6XQV - chain A; structure by X-ray diffraction, 2.05 A resolution.

# Chain A
Name: Probable peptidoglycan D, D-transpeptidase PenA
Source organism: Neisseria gonorrhoeae
Notes: EC 3.4.16.4
UniProtKB: P08149 (PBP2_NEIGO); the construct has insertions or renumbered stretches relative to UniProt, so the offset changes along the chain: 237-272 = UniProt 237-272; 286-295 = UniProt 273-282; 298-574 = UniProt 298-574
Sequence (327 residues; row label = number of the first residue in the row; note: 13 numbers in that range are skipped by the numbering (no residue carries them; nothing is unmodelled there)):
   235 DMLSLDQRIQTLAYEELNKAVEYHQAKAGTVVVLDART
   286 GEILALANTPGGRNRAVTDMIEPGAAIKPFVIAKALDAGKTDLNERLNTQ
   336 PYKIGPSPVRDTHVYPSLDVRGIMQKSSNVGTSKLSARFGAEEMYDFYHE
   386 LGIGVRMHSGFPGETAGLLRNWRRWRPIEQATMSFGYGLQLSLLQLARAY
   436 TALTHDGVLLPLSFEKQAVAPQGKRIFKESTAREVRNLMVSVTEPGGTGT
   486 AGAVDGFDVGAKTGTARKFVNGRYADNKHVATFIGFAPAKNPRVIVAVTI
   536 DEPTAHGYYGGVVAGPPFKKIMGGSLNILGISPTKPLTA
Sequence notes: expression tag (235-236); linker (296-297); engineered mutation Ala310 (Ser in P08149)
Small-molecule neighbours: Ceftriaxone (9F2): Glu307, Gly309, Ala310, Thr347, Ser362, Asn364, Phe420, Gly421, Tyr422, Thr483, Lys497, Thr498, Gly499, Thr500, Ala501, Arg502, Tyr509, His514, Tyr544, Gly545, Gly546, Val547
From the paper describing this entry:
  - mutagenesis - S310A: abolished catalytic activity (proposed by the authors, not directly observed)
  - binding site for Ceftriaxone: Glu307, Tyr422, Arg502, Tyr544
  - mutagenesis - F504L (2.6-fold), F504L/N512Y/G545S (100-fold), N512Y (4.8-fold), H514A (15-fold), Y543A (20-fold), G545S (10-fold): decreased binding to Ceftriaxone

# In short
Ligands of chain A: Ceftriaxone. From the paper: a binding site for Ceftriaxone at Glu307, Tyr422 and Arg502
among others; F504L, F504L/N512Y/G545S and N512Y, among others, reduce binding to Ceftriaxone; 7 substitutions
were tested in all.
Chain A is Probable peptidoglycan D, D-transpeptidase PenA (Neisseria gonorrhoeae); the structure, Crystal
structure of the catalytic domain of PBP2 S310A from Neisseria gonorrhoeae in a pre-acylation complex ..., was
determined by X-ray diffraction (same publication as 6XQX, 6XQY and 6XQZ).
